Entry 8B9A (electron microscopy, 3.50 A resolution); this record covers chains 3 and 7 of the 23 polymer chains in the assembly.

Chain 3:
Protein: DNA replication licensing factor MCM3
Organism: Saccharomyces cerevisiae
Notes: EC 3.6.4.12
UniProtKB: P24279 (MCM3_YEAST); residue numbers follow UniProt; this construct covers 1-971
Chain sequence (1009 residues; row label = number of the first residue in the row; numbers below 1 keep their minus sign (Met-37 is residue -37)):
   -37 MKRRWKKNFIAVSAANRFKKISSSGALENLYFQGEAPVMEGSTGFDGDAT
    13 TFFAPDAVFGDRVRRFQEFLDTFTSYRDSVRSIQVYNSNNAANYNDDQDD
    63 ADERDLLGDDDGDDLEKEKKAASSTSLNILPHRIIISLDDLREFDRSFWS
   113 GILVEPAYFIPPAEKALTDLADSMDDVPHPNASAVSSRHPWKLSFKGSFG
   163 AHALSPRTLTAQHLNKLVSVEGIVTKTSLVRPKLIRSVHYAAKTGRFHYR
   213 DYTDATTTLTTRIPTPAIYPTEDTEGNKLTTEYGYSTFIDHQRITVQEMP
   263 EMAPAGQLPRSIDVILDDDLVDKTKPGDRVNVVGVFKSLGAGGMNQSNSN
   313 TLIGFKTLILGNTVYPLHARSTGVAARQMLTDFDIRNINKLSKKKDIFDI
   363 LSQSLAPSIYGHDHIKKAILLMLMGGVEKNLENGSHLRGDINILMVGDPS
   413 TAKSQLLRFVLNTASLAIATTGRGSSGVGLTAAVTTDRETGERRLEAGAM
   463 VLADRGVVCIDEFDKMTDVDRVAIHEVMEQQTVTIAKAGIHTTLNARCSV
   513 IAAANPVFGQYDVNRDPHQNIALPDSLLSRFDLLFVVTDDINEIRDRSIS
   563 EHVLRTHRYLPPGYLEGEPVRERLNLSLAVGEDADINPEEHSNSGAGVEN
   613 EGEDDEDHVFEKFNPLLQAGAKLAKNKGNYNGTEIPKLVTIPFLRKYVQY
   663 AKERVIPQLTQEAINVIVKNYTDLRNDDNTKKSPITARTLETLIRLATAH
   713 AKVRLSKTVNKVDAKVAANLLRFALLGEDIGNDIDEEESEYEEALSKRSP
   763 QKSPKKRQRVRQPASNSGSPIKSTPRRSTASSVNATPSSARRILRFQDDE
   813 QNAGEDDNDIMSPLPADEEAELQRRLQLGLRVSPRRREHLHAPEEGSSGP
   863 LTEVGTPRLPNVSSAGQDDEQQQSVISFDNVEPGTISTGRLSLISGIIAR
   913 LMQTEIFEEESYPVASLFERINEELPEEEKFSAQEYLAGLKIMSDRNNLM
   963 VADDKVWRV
Not modelled in the structure: -37 to 17, 56-89, 332-337, 449-454, 583-647, 742-971
Construct notes: initiating methionine (-37); expression tag (-36 to 0)
Ligand contacts:
  - AMP-PNP (ANP; phosphoaminophosphonic acid-adenylate ester), molecule 1: Ser370, Ile371, Tyr372, Asp410, Pro411, Ser412, Thr413, Ala414, Lys415, Ser416, Gln417, Asn517, Ile561, Val565
  - AMP-PNP (ANP), molecule 2: Glu491, Gln492, Ser538, Arg542, Ala699, Arg700, Glu703
UniProt features mapped onto this chain:
  - motif: Ser541 to Asp544 (Arginine finger)
  - binding site (ATP): Gly409 to Ser416
  - modified residue: Ser761 (Phosphoserine), Ser777 (Phosphoserine), Ser781 (Phosphoserine), Thr868 (Phosphothreonine)
  - mutagenesis: Lys415 (K415A: No effect on MCM2-7 complex helicase activity. Loss of MCM2-7 complex helicase activity; when associated with MCM5 A-422. Reduces MCM2-7 complex helicase activity ...)

Chain 7:
Protein: DNA replication licensing factor MCM7
Organism: Saccharomyces cerevisiae
Notes: EC 3.6.4.12
UniProtKB: P38132 (MCM7_YEAST); residues 1-845 here = UniProt positions 1-845
Chain sequence (845 residues; numbered 1 to 845; the number before each row is that of its first residue):
     1 MSAALPSIQLPVDYNNLFNEITDFLVTFKQDTLSSDATRNENEDENLDAE
    51 NIEQHLLEKGPKYMAMLQKVANRELNSVIIDLDDILQYQNEKFLQGTQAD
   101 DLVSAIQQNANHFTELFCRAIDNNMPLPTKEIDYKDDVLDVILNQRRLRN
   151 ERMLSDRTNEIRSENLMDTTMDPPSSMNDALREVVEDETELFPPNLTRRY
   201 FLYFKPLSQNCARRYRKKAISSKPLSVRQIKGDFLGQLITVRGIITRVSD
   251 VKPAVEVIAYTCDQCGYEVFQEVNSRTFTPLSECTSEECSQNQTKGQLFM
   301 STRASKFSAFQECKIQELSQQVPVGHIPRSLNIHVNGTLVRSLSPGDIVD
   351 VTGIFLPAPYTGFKALKAGLLTETYLEAQFVRQHKKKFASFSLTSDVEER
   401 VMELITSGDVYNRLAKSIAPEIYGNLDVKKALLLLLVGGVDKRVGDGMKI
   451 RGDINVCLMGDPGVAKSQLLKAICKISPRGVYTTGKGSSGVGLTAAVMKD
   501 PVTDEMILEGGALVLADNGICCIDEFDKMDESDRTAIHEVMEQQTISISK
   551 AGINTTLNARTSILAAANPLYGRYNPRLSPLDNINLPAALLSRFDILFLM
   601 LDIPSRDDDEKLAEHVTYVHMHNKQPDLDFTPVEPSKMREYIAYAKTKRP
   651 VMSEAVNDYVVQAYIRLRQDSKREMDSKFSFGQATPRTLLGIIRLSQALA
   701 KLRLADMVDIDDVEEALRLVRVSKESLYQETNKSKEDESPTTKIFTIIKK
   751 MLQETGKNTLSYENIVKTVRLRGFTMLQLSNCIQEYSYLNVWHLINEGNT
   801 LKFVDDGTMDTDQEDSLVSTPKLAPQTTASANVSAQDSDIDLQDA
Not modelled in the structure: 1-4, 31-59, 156-189, 213-218, 730-845
Bound ions: Zn2+: Cys262, Cys265, Cys284, Cys289; Mg2+: Ser467 (together with AMP-PNP)
Ligand contacts:
  - AMP-PNP (ANP; phosphoaminophosphonic acid-adenylate ester), molecule 1: Glu421, Ile422, Tyr423, Asn425, Asp461, Pro462, Gly463, Val464, Ala465, Lys466, Ser467, Gln468, Asn568, Leu612, Val616
  - AMP-PNP (ANP), molecule 2: Met448, Glu542, Arg593, Pro686, Arg687, Leu690
UniProt features mapped onto this chain:
  - motif: Ser592 to Asp595 (Arginine finger)
  - binding site (ATP): Tyr423, Gly463, Ala465, Lys466, Ser467, Asn568, Arg593, Arg687
  - modified residue: Thr811 (Phosphothreonine), Ser819 (Phosphoserine), Ser838 (Phosphoserine)
  - mutagenesis: Lys466 (K466A: Loss of MCM2-7 complex helicase activity)

Chain 3 / chain 7 interface:
Contacting residue pairs - 115 pairs, chain 3 then chain 7:
  Ala144(3) with Leu10(7); Pro11(7)
  Ser145(3) with Gln108(7), hydrogen bond
  Val147(3) with Gln9(7)
  Ser148(3) with Ile8(7)
  Val192(3) with Arg329(7)
  Arg193(3) with Leu371(7)
  Pro194(3) with Leu371(7); Thr372(7), hydrogen bond (backbone-backbone)
  Lys195(3) with Leu370(7)
  Leu196(3) with Leu370(7), hydrogen bond (backbone-backbone)
  Tyr202(3) with Tyr14(7)
  Arg208(3) with Ser7(7), hydrogen bond
  Phe209(3) with Ser7(7); Ile8(7), hydrogen bond (backbone-backbone); Leu10(7), hydrophobic; Val12(7); Tyr14(7), hydrophobic
  His210(3) with Leu5(7); Pro6(7)
  Tyr211(3) with Leu5(7); Pro6(7), hydrogen bond (backbone-backbone); Ile8(7), hydrophobic
  Tyr214(3) with Leu370(7), hydrophobic
  Thr215(3) with Leu370(7)
  Asp216(3) with Leu370(7)
  Pro228(3) with Ala365(7)
  Ala229(3) with Gly369(7); Leu370(7), hydrophobic
  Ile230(3) with Ala365(7), hydrophobic
  Tyr231(3) with Pro359(7), hydrophobic
  Glu244(3) with Tyr14(7), hydrogen bond; Asn109(7), hydrogen bond
  Tyr245(3) with Asn109(7); Asn111(7); Gly236(7); Leu356(7), hydrophobic; Pro357(7), hydrophobic
  Gly246(3) with Gln108(7); Leu235(7), hydrogen bond (backbone-backbone); Gly236(7)
  Tyr247(3) with Val12(7); Tyr14(7), hydrogen bond; Asn109(7), hydrogen bond
  Phe250(3) with Leu235(7), hydrophobic
  Asp252(3) with Gly232(7), hydrogen bond (side chain-backbone)
  His253(3) with Leu371(7)
  Asp284(3) with Arg329(7), salt bridge
  Lys287(3) with Val324(7)
  Lys391(3) with His620(7), hydrogen bond (side chain-backbone)
  Asn392(3) with Asn623(7)
  Leu393(3) with Glu421(7); Asn623(7)
  Glu394(3) with Lys624(7), salt bridge
  Asn395(3) with Pro420(7); Glu421(7), hydrogen bond
  Ser397(3) with Glu421(7), hydrogen bond
  His398(3) with Gln468(7), hydrogen bond (backbone-side chain)
  Leu399(3) with Gln468(7); His620(7)
  Arg455(3) with Met498(7)
  Arg456(3) with Ile327(7)
  Val481(3) with Lys486(7)
  Val484(3) with Lys486(7); Lys528(7)
  Ala485(3) with Lys486(7)
  Glu488(3) with Thr484(7); Glu525(7)
  Gln492(3) with Ser467(7); Gln468(7)
  Thr496(3) with Tyr482(7); Thr484(7); Gly487(7)
  Ile497(3) with Gly487(7)
  Ala498(3) with Thr483(7); Gly487(7), hydrogen bond (backbone-backbone); Ser488(7); Ser489(7), hydrogen bond (backbone-backbone)
  Lys499(3) with Gly487(7); Ser489(7); Gly492(7)
  Ala500(3) with Gly492(7); Ala496(7), hydrophobic; Met498(7), hydrophobic
  Gly501(3) with Glu509(7)
  His503(3) with Tyr482(7), hydrogen bond (side chain-backbone); Thr483(7)
  Thr505(3) with Ser319(7), hydrogen bond (backbone-side chain)
  Asn507(3) with Gln320(7), hydrogen bond
  Ser538(3) with Pro462(7); Asn568(7)
  Leu671(3) with Met621(7)
  Ile676(3) with Thr617(7); Met621(7), hydrophobic
  Tyr683(3) with Asp609(7); Ala613(7), hydrophobic
  Thr684(3) with Arg606(7), hydrogen bond (side chain-backbone)
  Asp685(3) with Arg606(7), salt bridge
  Arg687(3) with Asp602(7), salt bridge; Pro604(7); Asp609(7), salt bridge
  Asn688(3) with Pro604(7); Ser605(7), hydrogen bond (side chain-backbone); Arg606(7), hydrogen bond (side chain-backbone); Asp609(7), hydrogen bond
  Asp689(3) with Arg606(7), salt bridge
  Thr698(3) with Arg573(7); Asp602(7)
  Ala699(3) with Gly463(7)
  Arg700(3) with Pro462(7); Gly463(7)
  Leu702(3) with Ala613(7), hydrophobic; Val616(7), hydrophobic
  Glu703(3) with His620(7), salt bridge
  Ile706(3) with His620(7)
Other interface residues (no listed pair), chain 3 (83 interface residues in all): Pro142, Asn143, Thr227, Thr236, Gly396, Leu464, His487, Thr494, Asp537, Thr672, Gln673, Ile679, Val680, Ile697
Other interface residues (no listed pair), chain 7 (75 interface residues in all): His112, Lys231, His326, Leu366, Lys471, Lys475, Val481, Val491, Leu493, Ile603, Glu610, Leu612, Glu614, Val619

Summary:
83 residues of chain 3 face 75 of chain 7 across their interface; the contacts include 25 hydrogen bonds and 7
salt bridges. Among the polar pairs are Asp284(3)-Arg329(7), Glu394(3)-Lys624(7) and Asp685(3)-Arg606(7). One
AMP-PNP molecule is bound between chain 3 and chain 7.
Here chain 3 is DNA replication licensing factor MCM3 and chain 7 is DNA replication licensing factor MCM7,
both from Saccharomyces cerevisiae. Entry 8B9A (S. cerevisiae replisome + Ctf4, bound by pol alpha primase.
Complex engaged with a fork DNA ...) was determined by electron microscopy, deposited together with 8B9B and
8B9C.
